Entry 6IFC (X-ray diffraction, 1.99 A resolution); this record covers chains A and B of the 4 polymer chains in the assembly.

# Chain A
Protein: tRNA(fMet)-specific endonuclease VapC
From: Salmonella typhimurium (strain LT2 / SGSC1412 / ATCC 700720)
Notes: EC 3.1.-.-
UniProtKB: Q8ZM86 (VAPC_SALTY); numbering as in UniProt (aligned over 1-132)
Sequence (132 residues; numbered 1 to 132; the number before each row is that of its first residue):
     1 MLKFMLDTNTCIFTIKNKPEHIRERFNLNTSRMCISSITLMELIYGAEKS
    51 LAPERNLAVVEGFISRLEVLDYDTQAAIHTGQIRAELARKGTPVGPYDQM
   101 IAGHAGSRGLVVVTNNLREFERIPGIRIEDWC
Bound ions: Ca2+: Asp7, Asp98
Swiss-Prot annotation at these positions:
  - binding site (Mg(2+)): Asp7, Asp98

# Chain B
Protein: Antitoxin VapB
From: Salmonella typhimurium (strain LT2 / SGSC1412 / ATCC 700720)
UniProtKB: Q7CPV2 (VAPB_SALTY); residues 46-67 here = UniProt positions 46-67
Sequence (22 residues; each row starts with the number of its first residue):
    46 SWDSWFDGEGASTDFMSTREQP

# How chain A and chain B interact
Contacting residue pairs (60):
  Thr8(A) - Arg64(B)
  Asn9(A) - Arg64(B)
  Ile12(A) - Met61(B)
  Thr14(A) - Trp50(B)
  Ile15(A) - Trp50(B)  hydrophobic
  Ile15(A) - Ala56(B)  hydrophobic
  Ile15(A) - Phe60(B)  hydrophobic
  Lys16(A) - Thr58(B)  hydrogen bond (side chain-backbone)
  Lys16(A) - Phe60(B)  hydrogen bond (side chain-backbone)
  Lys18(A) - Trp50(B)  hydrogen bond (side chain-backbone)
  Lys18(A) - Phe51(B)
  Lys18(A) - Glu54(B)  hydrogen bond (side chain-backbone)
  Pro19(A) - Phe51(B)
  Arg23(A) - Asp48(B)  salt bridge
  Arg23(A) - Phe51(B)
  Phe26(A) - Trp47(B)  hydrophobic
  Phe26(A) - Phe51(B)  hydrophobic
  Asn27(A) - Trp47(B)
  Asn27(A) - Asp48(B)  hydrogen bond
  Met33(A) - Trp47(B)
  Glu42(A) - Met61(B)
  Glu42(A) - Arg64(B)  salt bridge
  Tyr45(A) - Glu65(B)  hydrogen bond
  Gly46(A) - Phe60(B)
  Gly46(A) - Met61(B)
  Ala47(A) - Phe60(B)
  Lys49(A) - Thr63(B)
  Lys49(A) - Glu65(B)  salt bridge
  Ser50(A) - Asp59(B)
  Leu51(A) - Asp59(B)  hydrogen bond (backbone-side chain)
  Ala52(A) - Ser57(B)
  Arg55(A) - Glu54(B)
  Arg55(A) - Gly55(B)  hydrogen bond (side chain-backbone)
  Arg55(A) - Ala56(B)  hydrogen bond (side chain-backbone)
  Arg55(A) - Ser57(B)
  Asn56(A) - Ala56(B)
  Asn56(A) - Ser57(B)  hydrogen bond
  Asn56(A) - Phe60(B)
  Ala58(A) - Glu54(B)
  Val59(A) - Trp50(B)  hydrogen bond (backbone-side chain)
  Val59(A) - Glu54(B)
  Val59(A) - Gly55(B)
  Val59(A) - Ala56(B)
  Val60(A) - Phe60(B)  hydrophobic
  Gly62(A) - Trp50(B)
  Phe63(A) - Trp47(B)
  Phe63(A) - Trp50(B)
  Arg66(A) - Ser46(B)  hydrogen bond (side chain-backbone)
  Arg66(A) - Trp47(B)
  Arg66(A) - Ser49(B)  hydrogen bond
  Arg66(A) - Trp50(B)
  Leu67(A) - Trp47(B)  hydrophobic
  Gly95(A) - Gln66(B)
  Pro96(A) - Gln66(B)
  Pro96(A) - Pro67(B)
  Tyr97(A) - Arg64(B)
  Tyr97(A) - Gln66(B)  hydrogen bond (backbone-side chain)
  Tyr97(A) - Pro67(B)
  Asp98(A) - Arg64(B)  salt bridge
  Asp98(A) - Gln66(B)  hydrogen bond (backbone-side chain)
Also at the interface, not in a pair above, chain A (37 interface residues in all): Ile22, Thr30, Leu43, Glu119
Also at the interface, not in a pair above, chain B (21 interface residues in all): Gly53, Ser62

# Overview
The interface between chain A and chain B involves 37 residues on one side and 21 on the other, with 15
hydrogen bonds and 4 salt bridges. Polar contacts include Arg23(A)-Asp48(B), Glu42(A)-Arg64(B) and
Lys49(A)-Glu65(B). From UniProt: Mg2+-binding residues Asp7(A) and Asp98(A) on chain A.
Chain A is tRNA(fMet)-specific endonuclease VapC and chain B is Antitoxin VapB, both from Salmonella
typhimurium (strain LT2 / SGSC1412 / ATCC 700720); the structure, Crystal structure of VapBC from Salmonella
typhimurium, was determined by X-ray diffraction (same publication as 6IFM).
